PDB entry 4CG9 | X-ray diffraction, 1.83 A resolution | chain A

# Chain A
Protein: Choline kinase alpha
Source organism: Homo sapiens
Notes: EC 2.7.1.32, 2.7.1.82
UniProt: P35790 (CHKA_HUMAN); residues 75-457 here = UniProt positions 75-457
Amino-acid sequence (383 residues; each row starts with the number of its first residue):
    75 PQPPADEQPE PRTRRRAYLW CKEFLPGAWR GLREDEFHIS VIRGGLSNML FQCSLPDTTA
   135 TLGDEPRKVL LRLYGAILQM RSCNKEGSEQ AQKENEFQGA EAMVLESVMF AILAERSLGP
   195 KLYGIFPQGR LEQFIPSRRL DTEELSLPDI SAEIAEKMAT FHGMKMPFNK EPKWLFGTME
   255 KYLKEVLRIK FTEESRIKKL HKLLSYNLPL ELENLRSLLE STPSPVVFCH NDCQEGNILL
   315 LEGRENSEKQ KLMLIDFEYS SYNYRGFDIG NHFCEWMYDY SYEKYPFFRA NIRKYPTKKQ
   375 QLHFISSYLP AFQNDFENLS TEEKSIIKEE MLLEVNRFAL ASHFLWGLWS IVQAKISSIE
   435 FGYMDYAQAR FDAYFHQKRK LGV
Disordered / not traced: 75-80, 151-174
Ligand contacts: GQG (N,N-dimethyl-1-[(4-phenylphenyl)methyl]pyridin-1-ium-4-amine): Asn305, Asp306, Gln308, Tyr333, Glu349, Tyr354, Trp420, Trp423, Phe435, Tyr437, Tyr440, Arg444
Swiss-Prot annotation at these positions:
  - binding site (ATP): Arg117 to Met123, Arg146, Gln207 to Arg213, Gln308, Asp330
  - binding site (phosphocholine): Gly119 to Ser121
  - modified residue: Lys247 (N6-acetyllysine), Ser279 (Phosphoserine)

# Summary
Ligands of chain A: compound GQG. Curated annotation (UniProt) lists 17 ATP-binding residues and 3
phosphocholine-binding residues.
Chain A is Choline kinase alpha (Homo sapiens); the structure, Human choline kinase a1 in complex with
compound 12, was determined by X-ray diffraction (same publication as 4CG8 and 4CGA).
